PDB entry 8PJK | electron microscopy, 2.40 A resolution | chains A and R of the 4 polymer chains in the assembly

== Chain A ==
Molecule: Guanine nucleotide-binding protein G(i) subunit alpha-1
Organism: Homo sapiens
UniProt: P63096 (GNAI1_HUMAN); residues 1-354 here = UniProt positions 1-354
Chain sequence (354 residues; each row starts with the number of its first residue):
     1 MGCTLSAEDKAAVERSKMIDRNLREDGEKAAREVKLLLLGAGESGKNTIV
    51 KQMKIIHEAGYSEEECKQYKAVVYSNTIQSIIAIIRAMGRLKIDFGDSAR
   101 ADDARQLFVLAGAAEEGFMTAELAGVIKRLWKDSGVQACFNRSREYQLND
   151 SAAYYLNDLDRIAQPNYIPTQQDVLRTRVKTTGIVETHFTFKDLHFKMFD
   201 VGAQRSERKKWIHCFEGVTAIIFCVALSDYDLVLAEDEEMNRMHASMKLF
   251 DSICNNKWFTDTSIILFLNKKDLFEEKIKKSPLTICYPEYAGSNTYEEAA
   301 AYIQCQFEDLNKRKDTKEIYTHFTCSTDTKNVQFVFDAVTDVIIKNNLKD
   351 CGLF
Not modelled in the structure: 1-4, 54-181
Construct notes: conflict Asn47 (Ser in P63096), Ala203 (Gly in P63096), Ala245 (Glu in P63096), Ser326 (Ala in P63096)
UniProt features mapped onto this chain:
  - region: Lys35 to Lys46, Thr48 (G1 motif), Asp173 to Thr181 (G2 motif), Phe196 to Gly202, Gln204, Arg205 (G3 motif), Ile265 to Asp272 (G4 motif), Thr324, Cys325, Thr327 to Thr329 (G5 motif)
  - binding site (GTP): Glu43 to Lys46, Thr48, Ser151, Leu175 to Thr181, Asp200 to Gly202, Gln204, Asn269 to Asp272
  - binding site (Mg(2+)): Thr181
  - modified residue: Arg178 (ADP-ribosylarginine), Gln204 (Deamidated glutamine), Cys351 (ADP-ribosylcysteine)
  - lipidation: Gly2 (N-myristoyl glycine), Cys3 (S-palmitoyl cysteine)
  - natural variant: Gly40 (G40C: In NEDHISB; G40R: In NEDHISB), Gly45 (G45D: In NEDHISB), Thr48 (T48I: In NEDHISB; T48K: In NEDHISB), Gln52 (Q52P: In NEDHISB), Ser75 (deletion: In NEDHISB; uncertain significance), Gln172 (deletion: In NEDHISB), Asp173 (D173V: In NEDHISB), Glu186 to Phe189 (deletion: In NEDHISB; uncertain significance), Cys224 (C224Y: In NEDHISB), Lys270 (K270N: In NEDHISB; K270R: In NEDHISB), Asp272 (D272G: In NEDHISB), Val332 (V332E: In NEDHISB; uncertain significance)
  - mutagenesis: Gly42 (G42R: Abolishes switch to an activated conformation and dissociation from beta and gamma subunits upon GTP binding. Abolishes interaction with RGS family members), Glu116 (E116L: Enhances interaction (inactive GDP-bound) with RGS14), Gln147 (Q147L: Enhances interaction (inactive GDP-bound) with RGS14)
Ligand contacts: Phosphatidylinositol-4-phosphate (T7M; (2R)-1-(heptadecanoyloxy)-3-{[(R)-hydroxy{[(1R,2R,3R,4R,5S,6R)-2,3,5,6-tetrahydroxy-4-(phosphonooxy)cyclohexyl]oxy}phosphoryl]oxy}propan-2-yl (5Z,8Z,11Z,14Z)-icosa-5,8,11,14-tetraenoate): Asp350, Cys351, Gly352

== Chain R ==
Molecule: 5-hydroxytryptamine receptor 1A
Organism: Homo sapiens
UniProt: P08908 (5HT1A_HUMAN); numbering as in UniProt (aligned over 1-422)
Chain sequence (466 residues; numbered -43 to 422; the number before each row is that of its first residue; numbers below 1 keep their minus sign (Met-43 is residue -43)):
   -43 MKTIIALSYIFCLVFADYKDDDDAAAAHHHHHHHHHHENLYFQGMDVLSP
     7 GQGNNTTSPPAPFETGGNTTGISDVTVSYQVITSLLLGTLIFCAVLGNAC
    57 VVAAIALERSLQNVANYLIGSLAVTDLMVSVLVLPMAALYQVLNKWTLGQ
   107 VTCDLFIALDVLCCTSSIWHLCAIALDRYWAITDPIDYVNKRTPRRAAAL
   157 ISLTWLIGFLISIPPMLGWRTPEDRSDPDACTISKDHGYTIYSTFGAFYI
   207 PLLLMLVLYGRIFRAARFRIRKTVKKVEKTGADTRHGASPAPQPKKSVNG
   257 ESGSRNWRLGVESKAGGALCANGAVRQGDDGAALEVIEVHRVGNSKEHLP
   307 LPSEAGPTPCAPASFERKNERNAEAKRKMALARERKTVKTLGIIMGTFIL
   357 CWLPFFIVALVLPFCESSCHMPTLLGAIINWLGYSNSLLNPVIYAYFNKD
   407 FQNAFKKIIKCKFCRQ
Not modelled in the structure: -43 to 31, 177-181, 231-323, 416-422
Construct notes: initiating methionine (-43); expression tag (-42 to 0); conflict Trp125 (Leu in P08908)
UniProt features mapped onto this chain:
  - motif: Asp133 to Tyr135 (DRY motif), Asn396 to Tyr400 (NPxxY motif)
  - binding site (serotonin): Asp116, Cys120
  - binding site (1D-myo-inositol 4-phosphate): Thr314, Lys345, Thr346, Gly352, Phe403, Asn404, Lys405
  - glycosylation (N-linked (GlcNAc...) asparagine): Asn10, Asn11, Asn24
  - mutagenesis: Arg134 (R134A: Reduced activation of G proteins), Lys191 (K191A: Increased activation of G alpha proteins in response to SEP363856-binding), Lys345 (K345A: Reduced activation of G proteins), Ala365 (A365E/S: Reduced G(i)/(o)-coupled receptor activity), Lys405 (K405A: Reduced activation of G proteins)
Disulfide bonds: Cys109-Cys187
Ligand contacts:
  - Phosphatidylinositol-4-phosphate (T7M; (2R)-1-(heptadecanoyloxy)-3-{[(R)-hydroxy{[(1R,2R,3R,4R,5S,6R)-2,3,5,6-tetrahydroxy-4-(phosphonooxy)cyclohexyl]oxy}phosphoryl]oxy}propan-2-yl (5Z,8Z,11Z,14Z)-icosa-5,8,11,14-tetraenoate): Arg134, Lys342, Lys345, Thr346, Ile349, Ile350, Ile399, Tyr400, Phe403, Asn404, Lys405, Gln408
  - ZL9 (6-[3-[2-(2-methoxyphenoxy)ethylamino]propoxy]-4H-1,4-benzoxazin-3-one): Ala93, Tyr96, Gln97, Phe112, Asp116, Val117, Cys120, Thr121, Ile167, Ile189, Ser199, Ala203, Trp358, Phe361, Phe362, Ala365, Asn386, Trp387, Tyr390
What the authors report for this chain:
  - conformationally variable residues (side-chain flip): Tyr96, Arg134, Phe354, Trp358
  - binding site for Phosphatidylinositol-4-phosphate: Arg134
  - binding site for ZL9: Ala93, Tyr96, Gln97, Asp116, Val117, Ile167, Ala203, Phe361, Phe362, Ala365, Asn386, Trp387
  - contacts within the chain: Gln97-Trp387 (hydrogen bond)
  - mutagenesis - Y96A (150-fold), Q97A (150-fold): decreased binding to ZL9
  - mutagenesis - W387A: decreased expression
  - mutagenesis - Y96A, Q97A: decreased signaling in response to ZL9
  - mutagenesis - M92F/F112W, F112W: increased binding to ZL9
  - mutagenesis - M92F/F112W, F112W: unchanged signaling in response to ZL9
  - mutagenesis - Y96A, Q97A: decreased binding to serotonin
  - mutagenesis - F112W: increased binding to serotonin

== How chain A and chain R interact ==
Pairs across the interface - 35 pairs, chain A then chain R:
  Arg32(A) - Val145(R)
  Arg32(A) - Asn146(R)
  Asp193(A) - Asn146(R)  hydrogen bond (backbone-side chain)
  Leu194(A) - Ile142(R)  hydrophobic
  Leu194(A) - Val145(R)  hydrophobic
  Cys305(A) - Asn325(R)
  Asp309(A) - Asn328(R)  hydrogen bond
  Lys314(A) - Met335(R)
  Asp315(A) - Met335(R)
  Phe336(A) - Ile142(R)  hydrophobic
  Asp341(A) - Arg225(R)  salt bridge
  Asp341(A) - Lys228(R)  salt bridge
  Ile343(A) - Pro141(R)  hydrophobic
  Ile343(A) - Val145(R)  hydrophobic
  Ile344(A) - Ile138(R)
  Ile344(A) - Pro141(R)  hydrophobic
  Ile344(A) - Arg225(R)
  Lys345(A) - Arg225(R)
  Lys345(A) - Lys228(R)
  Lys345(A) - Thr229(R)
  Asn347(A) - Ala137(R)  hydrogen bond (side chain-backbone)
  Asn347(A) - Tyr144(R)  hydrogen bond
  Leu348(A) - Ile138(R)  hydrophobic
  Leu348(A) - Ala222(R)  hydrophobic
  Cys351(A) - Arg134(R)
  Cys351(A) - Thr346(R)
  Gly352(A) - Lys342(R)
  Gly352(A) - Thr346(R)  hydrogen bond (backbone-side chain)
  Leu353(A) - Ile218(R)  hydrophobic
  Leu353(A) - Thr343(R)
  Leu353(A) - Thr346(R)
  Leu353(A) - Leu347(R)  hydrophobic
  Phe354(A) - Ile226(R)  hydrophobic
  Phe354(A) - Arg339(R)  hydrogen bond (backbone-side chain)
  Phe354(A) - Lys342(R)
Other interface residues (no listed pair), chain A (21 interface residues in all): Lys192, Glu318, Thr340

== Summary ==
Chain A and chain R form an interface of 21 and 22 residues respectively, with 6 hydrogen bonds and 2 salt
bridges. Polar contacts include Asp341(A)-Arg225(R), Asp341(A)-Lys228(R) and Asp193(A)-Asn146(R). From the
paper: a binding site for ZL9 at Ala93(R), Tyr96(R) and Gln97(R) among others; Y96A and Q97A of chain R reduce
binding to ZL9; 5 substitutions were tested in all.
Chain A is Guanine nucleotide-binding protein G(i) subunit alpha-1 and chain R is 5-hydroxytryptamine receptor
1A, both from Homo sapiens; the structure, ST171-bound serotonin 5-HT1A receptor - Gi Protein Complex, was
determined by electron microscopy (same publication as 9GL2 and 8PKM).
